PDB entry 5TPH | X-ray diffraction, 2.47 A resolution | chains A and B

[Chain A (and B)]
Protein: de novo NTF2 homodimer
From: synthetic construct
Notes: chain B of this document is another copy of the same molecule, construct and numbering; everything in this record applies to it too
Chain sequence (123 residues; each row starts with the number of its first residue; numbering starts at 0):
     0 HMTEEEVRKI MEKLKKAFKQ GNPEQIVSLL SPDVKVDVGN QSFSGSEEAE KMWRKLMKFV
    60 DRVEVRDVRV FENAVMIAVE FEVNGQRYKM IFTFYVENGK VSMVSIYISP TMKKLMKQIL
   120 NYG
Unresolved in the structure: 120-122 (chain B: 121-122)

[How chain A and chain B interact]
Pairs across the interface (31; chain A residue first):
  Asp-66(A) with Phe-70(B)
  Arg-68(A) with Phe-70(B)
  Phe-70(A) with Asp-66(B); Arg-68(B); Met-75(B), hydrophobic; Ala-77(B)
  Glu-71(A) with Ala-77(B)
  Asn-72(A) with Ile-90(B); Tyr-106(B), hydrogen bond
  Ala-73(A) with Met-75(B), hydrophobic
  Met-75(A) with Phe-70(B), hydrophobic; Ala-73(B), hydrophobic; Met-75(B), hydrophobic
  Ala-77(A) with Phe-70(B)
  Lys-88(A) with Glu-71(B), salt bridge
  Ile-90(A) with Glu-71(B); Tyr-94(B), hydrophobic
  Thr-92(A) with Tyr-94(B), hydrogen bond
  Tyr-94(A) with Ile-90(B), hydrophobic; Thr-92(B), hydrogen bond; Ser-104(B); Tyr-106(B), hydrophobic
  Glu-96(A) with Tyr-106(B), hydrogen bond; Pro-109(B)
  Ser-104(A) with Tyr-94(B); Ser-104(B), hydrogen bond
  Tyr-106(A) with Asn-72(B); Tyr-94(B), hydrophobic; Glu-96(B), hydrogen bond; Ser-101(B)
  Pro-109(A) with Glu-96(B)
Also at the interface, not in a pair above, chain A (25 interface residues in all): Asp-36, Gly-38, Val-69, Ile-76, Val-95, Ser-101, Met-102, Ile-105, Ile-107
Also at the interface, not in a pair above, chain B (22 interface residues in all): Asp-36, Val-67, Ile-76, Met-102, Ile-105, Ile-107

[Overview]
Chain A and chain B form an interface of 25 and 22 residues respectively, with 6 hydrogen bonds and 1 salt
bridge. Polar contacts include Lys-88(A)/Glu-71(B), Asn-72(A)/Tyr-106(B) and Thr-92(A)/Tyr-94(B).
Both chains are de novo NTF2 homodimer (synthetic construct). Entry 5TPH (Crystal structure of a de novo
designed protein homodimer with curved beta-sheet) was determined by X-ray diffraction, deposited together
with 5L33, 5TPJ, 5TRV and 5TS4.
